PDB entry 5K5S | X-ray diffraction, 2.60 A resolution | chains A and B

[Chain A (and B)]
Name: Extracellular calcium-sensing receptor
Organism: Homo sapiens
Notes: chain B of this document is another copy of the same molecule, construct and numbering; everything in this record applies to it too
Reference sequence: P41180 (CASR_HUMAN); residue numbers follow UniProt; this construct covers 20-607
Sequence (615 residues; row label = number of the first residue in the row):
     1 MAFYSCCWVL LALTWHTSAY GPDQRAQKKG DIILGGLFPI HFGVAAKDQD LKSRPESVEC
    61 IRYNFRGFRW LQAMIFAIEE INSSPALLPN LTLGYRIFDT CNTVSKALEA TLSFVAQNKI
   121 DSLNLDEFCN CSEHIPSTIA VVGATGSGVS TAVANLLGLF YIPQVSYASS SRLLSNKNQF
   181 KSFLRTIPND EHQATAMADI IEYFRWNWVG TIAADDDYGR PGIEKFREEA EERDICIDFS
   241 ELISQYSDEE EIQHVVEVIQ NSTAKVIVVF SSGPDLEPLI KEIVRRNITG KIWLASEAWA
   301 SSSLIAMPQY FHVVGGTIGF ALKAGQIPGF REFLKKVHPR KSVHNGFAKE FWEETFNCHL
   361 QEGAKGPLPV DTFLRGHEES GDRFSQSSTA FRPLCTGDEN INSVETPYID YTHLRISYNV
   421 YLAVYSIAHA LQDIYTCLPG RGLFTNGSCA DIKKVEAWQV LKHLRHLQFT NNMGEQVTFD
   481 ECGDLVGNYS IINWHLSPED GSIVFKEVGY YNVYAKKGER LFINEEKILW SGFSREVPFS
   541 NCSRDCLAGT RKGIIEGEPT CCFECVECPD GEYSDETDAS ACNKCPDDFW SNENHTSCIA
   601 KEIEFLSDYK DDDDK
Not modelled in the structure: 1-19, 120-134, 360-392, 599-615 (chain B: 1-21, 123-135, 361-391, 603-615)
Sequence notes: initiating methionine (1); expression tag (2-19, 608-615); engineered mutation Gln386 (Asn in P41180), Asn402 (Ser in P41180), Gln468 (Asn in P41180)
Disulfides: Cys60-Cys101, Cys236-Cys561, Cys358-Cys395, Cys437-Cys449, Cys542-Cys562, Cys546-Cys565, Cys568-Cys582, Cys585-Cys598
Covalent attachments: N-acetylglucosamine (NAG) linked to Asn90, Asn287, Asn488, Asn541
Metal / ion sites: Ca2+ site 1: Ile81, Ser84, Leu87; Ca2+ site 2: Thr100, Thr145; Ca2+ site 3: Glu231, Asp234 (shared with Gly557(B) of chain B); Ca2+ site 4: Gly557 (shared with Glu231(B), Asp234(B) of chain B)
Ligand contacts: tryptophan (TRP): Arg66, Trp70, Thr145, Gly146, Ser147, Ala168, Ser169, Ser170, Ser171, Ile187, Tyr218, Glu297, Ala298, Ile416
Curated features (UniProtKB/Swiss-Prot):
  - binding site (phosphate): Arg66 to Trp70, Arg415 to Ser417
  - binding site (Ca(2+)): Ile81, Ser84, Leu87, Leu88, Thr100, Thr145, Ser170, Pro188, Asp190, Glu231, Asp234, Glu297, Tyr489, Gly557
  - binding site (L-tryptophan): Ser147, Ala168, Ser170, Glu297
  - binding site (spermine): Asp238, Ser240
  - site: Cys482 (Important for ability of agonist AMG 416 to activate G-protein-coupled receptor activity)
  - glycosylation (N-linked (GlcNAc...) asparagine): Asn90, Asn130, Asn261, Asn287, Asn400, Asn446, Asn488, Asn541, Asn594
  - natural variant: Gly21 (G21R: In HHC1), Gln27 (Q27R: Found in a patient with primary hyperparathyroidism detected at adulthood), Lys29 (K29E: In HYPOC1), Pro39 (P39A: In HHC1), Phe42 (F42S: In HHC1), Lys47 (K47N: In HYPOC1), Ser53 (S53P: In HHC1), Pro55 (P55L: In HHC1), Arg62 (R62M: In HHC1), Arg66 (R66C: In HHC1; R66H: In HHC1), Ile81 (I81M: In HHC1), Thr100 (T100I: In NSHPT), 51 further natural variant entries in UniProt
  - mutagenesis: Lys29 (K29A/N/E/D: Increased calcium sensitivity; K29R: Does not affect calcium sensitivity), Leu51 (L51A: Decreased calcium-induced G-protein-coupled receptor activity), Arg69 (R69E: Abolishes G-protein coupled receptor signaling pathway), Trp70 (W70A: Abolished calcium-induced G-protein-coupled receptor activity), Asn102 (N102I: Abolishes G-protein coupled receptor activity), Thr145 (T145A: Abolished calcium-induced G-protein-coupled receptor activity; T145I: Reduced calcium-induced G-protein-coupled receptor activity), Ser147 (S147A: Abolished calcium-induced G-protein-coupled receptor activity), Ser170 (S170A: Abolished calcium-induced G-protein-coupled receptor activity; S170K: Reduced calcium-induced G-protein-coupled receptor activity), Asp190 (D190A: Reduced calcium-induced G-protein-coupled receptor activity; D190K: Reduced calcium-induced G-protein-coupled receptor activity), Gln193 (Q193A: Reduced calcium-induced G-protein-coupled receptor activity), Asp216 (D216A: Strongly reduced calcium-induced G-protein-coupled receptor activity), Tyr218 (Y218A: Abolished calcium-induced G-protein-coupled receptor activity; Y218S: Abolished calcium-induced G-protein-coupled receptor activity), 9 further mutagenesis entries in UniProt
What the authors report for this chain:
  - contacts within the chain: Arg62-Glu277 (salt bridge), Arg66-Ser301 (hydrogen bond), Arg227-Ser240 (hydrogen bond)
  - self-association interface (contacts with another copy of this molecule); pairs are residue here / residue on that copy: Arg172-Asp215 (salt bridge), Arg227-Ser240 (hydrogen bond), Ser53, Pro55, Leu112, Leu156, Leu159, Phe160, Tyr161, Glu224, Trp458, Arg551, Ile554, Gly557, Glu558, Thr560, Pro569
  - disease-associated variants - L159P, R172G, D215G, R227L, R551K: decreased signaling in response to Ca2+
  - disease-associated variants - R227Q, G557E: decreased signaling in response to Ca2+ (citing earlier work)
  - binding site for tryptophan: Trp70, Thr145, Ser147, Ala168, Ser170, Tyr218, Glu297, Ala298
  - mutagenesis - R69E, N102I, T145I, S147A, S170A, S417L: abolished signaling in response to Ca2+
  - mutagenesis - Y218A: abolished signaling in response to Ca2+ (citing earlier work)
  - disease-associated variants - R66H, I81M, T100I, E297K: abolished signaling in response to Ca2+
  - Ca2+ coordination: Ile81, Ser84, Leu87, Leu88, Thr100, Glu231, Asp234, Ser302, Gly557
  - Ca2+ coordination through a water molecule: Asn102, Ser302
  - conformationally variable residues (side-chain flip): Arg62
  - binding site for phosphate ion: Arg66, Arg69, Trp70, His192, Thr195, Lys225, Arg415, Ile416, Ser417, Arg520
  - post-translational modification sites: Asn90, Asn287, Asn488, Asn541
  - disease-associated variants - R66H, I81M, T100I: decreased expression
  - mutagenesis - R69E, N102I, S417L: decreased expression
  - mutagenesis - W458A: decreased signaling in response to Ca2+

[How chain A and chain B interact]
Contacting residue pairs - 89 pairs, chain A then chain B:
  Tyr20(A) with Ser122(B)
  Gly21(A) with Asp121(B); Ser122(B)
  Asp48(A) with Asn178(B)
  Gln49(A) with Tyr161(B), hydrogen bond; Arg465(B), hydrogen bond (backbone-side chain)
  Asp50(A) with Lys462(B)
  Leu51(A) with Phe444(B); Trp458(B); Leu461(B), hydrophobic; Lys462(B); Arg465(B)
  Lys52(A) with Phe444(B); Thr445(B), hydrogen bond (backbone-backbone); Lys462(B)
  Ser53(A) with Trp458(B)
  Arg54(A) with Glu456(B), salt bridge; Trp458(B)
  Pro55(A) with Tyr161(B), hydrophobic; Trp458(B)
  Val104(A) with Asn155(B); Gln179(B)
  Ser105(A) with Leu159(B)
  Leu108(A) with Asn155(B)
  Leu112(A) with Leu112(B), hydrophobic; Lys119(B); Ser122(B); Leu156(B), hydrophobic; Leu159(B), hydrophobic; Phe160(B), hydrophobic
  Asn155(A) with Val104(B); Leu108(B); Ala152(B)
  Leu156(A) with Leu112(B), hydrophobic
  Leu159(A) with Ser105(B); Glu109(B); Leu112(B), hydrophobic
  Phe160(A) with Leu112(B), hydrophobic
  Tyr161(A) with Gln49(B); Pro55(B), hydrophobic
  Arg172(A) with Asp215(B), salt bridge; Arg220(B); Leu242(B)
  Leu173(A) with Arg220(B)
  Asn178(A) with Tyr246(B)
  Gln179(A) with Val104(B)
  Asp215(A) with Arg172(B), salt bridge
  Arg220(A) with Arg172(B); Leu173(B)
  Glu224(A) with Glu224(B)
  Arg227(A) with Arg227(B); Ser240(B), hydrogen bond
  Asp234(A) with Gly557(B)
  Leu242(A) with Arg172(B)
  Tyr246(A) with Asn178(B)
  Leu443(A) with Lys52(B)
  Phe444(A) with Leu51(B); Lys52(B)
  Thr445(A) with Lys52(B), hydrogen bond (backbone-backbone); Ser53(B)
  Glu456(A) with Arg54(B), salt bridge
  Trp458(A) with Leu51(B); Ser53(B); Arg54(B); Pro55(B)
  Leu461(A) with Leu51(B), hydrophobic
  Lys462(A) with Asp50(B), hydrogen bond (side chain-backbone); Leu51(B)
  Arg465(A) with Gln49(B), hydrogen bond (side chain-backbone); Leu51(B)
  Arg551(A) with Arg551(B); Ser580(B); Ala581(B)
  Lys552(A) with Ile554(B)
  Gly553(A) with Ile554(B)
  Ile554(A) with Lys552(B); Gly553(B); Ile554(B), hydrophobic; Ser580(B)
  Glu556(A) with Asp234(B)
  Gly557(A) with Asp234(B)
  Glu558(A) with Thr560(B), hydrogen bond (backbone-side chain)
  Pro559(A) with Thr560(B)
  Thr560(A) with Glu558(B), hydrogen bond (side chain-backbone); Thr560(B), hydrogen bond (backbone-side chain)
  Pro569(A) with Pro569(B), hydrophobic; Glu572(B)
  Glu572(A) with Pro569(B)
  Ala581(A) with Arg551(B)
Interface residues without a listed pair, chain A (60 interface residues in all): Glu109, Val115, Ala116, Ala152, Asp217, Ile555, Phe563, Glu564, Asp570, Ser580
Interface residues without a listed pair, chain B (59 interface residues in all): Lys181, Asp217, Leu443, Ile555, Glu556, Pro559, Phe563, Asp570

[Overview]
Chain A and chain B form an interface of 60 and 59 residues respectively; the contacts include 10 hydrogen
bonds and 4 salt bridges. Polar contacts include Arg54(A)-Glu456(B), Arg172(A)-Asp215(B) and
Gln49(A)-Tyr161(B). The paper reports a binding site for phosphate ion at Arg66(A), Arg69(A) and Trp70(A)
among others; R69E, N102I and T145I of chain A, among others, abolish signaling in response to Ca2+; 19
substitutions were tested in all.
Both chains are Extracellular calcium-sensing receptor (Homo sapiens). Entry 5K5S (Crystal structure of the
active form of human calcium-sensing receptor extracellular domain) was determined by X-ray diffraction
together with 5K5T from the same study.
